Entry 4C8Q (X-ray diffraction, 3.70 A resolution); this record covers chains E and F of the 8 polymer chains in the assembly.

[Chain E]
Molecule: U6 snrna-associated sm-like protein LSM5
From: Saccharomyces cerevisiae
UniProtKB: P40089 (LSM5_YEAST); numbering as in UniProt (aligned over 1-93)
Sequence (93 residues; numbered 1 to 93; the number before each row is that of its first residue):
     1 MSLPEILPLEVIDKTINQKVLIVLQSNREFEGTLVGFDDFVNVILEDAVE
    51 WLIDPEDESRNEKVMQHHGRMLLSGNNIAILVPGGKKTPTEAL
Unresolved in the structure: 1-4, 88-93
Swiss-Prot annotation at these positions:
  - mutagenesis: Ser74 (S74A: Slightly increases affinity for poly-U RNA ends)

[Chain F]
Molecule: U6 snrna-associated sm-like protein LSM6
From: Saccharomyces cerevisiae
UniProtKB: Q06406 (LSM6_YEAST); numbering as in UniProt (aligned over 1-86)
Sequence (86 residues; numbered 1 to 86; the number before each row is that of its first residue):
     1 MSGKASTEGSVTTEFLSDIIGKTVNVKLASGLLYSGRLESIDGFMNVALS
    51 SATEHYESNNNKLLNKFNSDVFLRGTQVMYISEQKI
Unresolved in the structure: 1-9
Swiss-Prot annotation at these positions:
  - mutagenesis: Arg74 (R74A: Reduces affinity for poly-U RNA ends)

[How chain E and chain F interact]
Contacting residue pairs (33):
  Leu24(E) - Met79(F)  hydrophobic
  Arg28(E) - Glu57(F)  salt bridge
  Arg28(E) - Met79(F)
  Phe30(E) - Tyr80(F)  hydrophobic
  Asp38(E) - Thr12(F)
  Asn42(E) - Thr12(F)
  Asn42(E) - Met45(F)
  Ile44(E) - Val11(F)
  Ile44(E) - Phe15(F)  hydrophobic
  Glu50(E) - Tyr80(F)  hydrogen bond
  Val64(E) - Ser58(F)
  Met65(E) - Ser58(F)
  Met65(E) - Asn59(F)
  His67(E) - Tyr80(F)
  His67(E) - Ser82(F)  hydrogen bond
  His68(E) - Glu83(F)
  His68(E) - Lys85(F)
  Gly69(E) - Glu83(F)
  Arg70(E) - Phe15(F)
  Arg70(E) - Ser82(F)
  Arg70(E) - Glu83(F)
  Met71(E) - Tyr80(F)  hydrophobic
  Met71(E) - Ile81(F)
  Met71(E) - Ser82(F)
  Leu72(E) - Thr12(F)
  Leu72(E) - Phe15(F)  hydrophobic
  Leu72(E) - Met45(F)  hydrophobic
  Leu72(E) - Tyr80(F)
  Leu72(E) - Ile81(F)  hydrogen bond (backbone-backbone)
  Leu73(E) - Met79(F)
  Ser74(E) - Met45(F)
  Ser74(E) - Val78(F)
  Ser74(E) - Met79(F)  hydrogen bond (backbone-backbone)
Also at the interface, not in a pair above, chain E (20 interface residues in all): Gly36, Leu52, Asn76
Also at the interface, not in a pair above, chain F (17 interface residues in all): Leu16, Gly31, Thr76

[In short]
20 residues of chain E face 17 of chain F across their interface; the contacts include 4 hydrogen bonds and 1
salt bridge. Among the polar pairs are Arg28(E)-Glu57(F), Glu50(E)-Tyr80(F) and His67(E)-Ser82(F).
Chain E is U6 snrna-associated sm-like protein LSM5 and chain F is U6 snrna-associated sm-like protein LSM6,
both from Saccharomyces cerevisiae; the structure, Crystal structure of the yeast Lsm1-7-Pat1 complex, was
determined by X-ray diffraction together with 4C92 from the same study.
